Entry 6L59 (X-ray diffraction, 2.25 A resolution); this record covers chains A and B.

# Chain A
Molecule: Isocitrate dehydrogenase [NAD] subunit alpha, mitochondrial
Source organism: Homo sapiens
Notes: EC 1.1.1.41
UniProtKB: P50213 (IDH3A_HUMAN); residues 1-339 here correspond to UniProt positions 28-366 (UniProt number = residue number + 27)
Sequence (342 residues; each row starts with the number of its first residue; numbers below 1 keep their minus sign (Met-2 is residue -2)):
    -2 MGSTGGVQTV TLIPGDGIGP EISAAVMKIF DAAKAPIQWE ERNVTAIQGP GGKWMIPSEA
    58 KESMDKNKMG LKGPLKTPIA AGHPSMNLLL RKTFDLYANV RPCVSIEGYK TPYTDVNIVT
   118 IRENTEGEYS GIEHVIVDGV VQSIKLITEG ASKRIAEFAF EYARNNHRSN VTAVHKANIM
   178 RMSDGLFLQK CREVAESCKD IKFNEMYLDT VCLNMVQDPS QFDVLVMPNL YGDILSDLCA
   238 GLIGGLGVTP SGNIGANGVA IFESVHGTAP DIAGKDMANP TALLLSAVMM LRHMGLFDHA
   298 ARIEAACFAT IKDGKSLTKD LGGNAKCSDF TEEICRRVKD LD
Unresolved in the structure: -2 to 3, 46-50, 75-80
Sequence notes: initiating methionine (-2); expression tag (-1 to 0)
Swiss-Prot annotation at these positions:
  - binding site (substrate): Arg88, Arg98, Arg119
  - binding site (Mg(2+)): Asp206, Asp230, Asp234
  - site (Critical for catalysis): Tyr126, Lys173
  - modified residue: Lys50 (N6-succinyllysine), Thr74 (Phosphothreonine), Lys196 (N6-acetyllysine), Lys316 (N6-acetyllysine), Lys323 (N6-succinyllysine)
Metal / ion sites: Mg2+: Asp230, Asp234 (shared with Asp215(B) of chain B)
Small-molecule neighbours: ATP (adenosine-5'-triphosphate): Ile15, His263, Gly264, Thr265, Ala266, Pro267, Asp268, Ile269, Ala275, Asn276, Asp317
What the authors report for this chain:
  - binding site for ATP: Gly264, Thr265, Asp268, Asn276
  - conformationally variable residues (side-chain flip): Tyr126

# Chain B
Molecule: Isocitrate dehydrogenase [NAD] subunit gamma, mitochondrial
Source organism: Homo sapiens
UniProtKB: P51553 (IDH3G_HUMAN); residues 1-354 here correspond to UniProt positions 40-393 (UniProt number = residue number + 39)
Sequence (357 residues; numbered -2 to 354; the number before each row is that of its first residue; numbers below 1 keep their minus sign (Met-2 is residue -2)):
    -2 MGSFSEQTIP PSAKYGGRHT VTMIPGDGIG PELMLHVKSV FRHACVPVDF EEVHVSSNAD
    58 EEDIRNAIMA IRRNRVALKG NIETNHNLPP SHKSRNNILR TSLDLYANVI HCKSLPGVVT
   118 RHKDIDILIV RENTEGEYSS LEHESVAGVV ESLKIITKAK SLRIAEYAFK LAQESGRKKV
   178 TAVHKANIMK LGDGLFLQCC REVAARYPQI TFENMIVDNT TMQLVSRPQQ FDVMVMPNLY
   238 GNIVNNVCAG LVGGPGLVAG ANYGHVYAVF ETATRNTGKS IANKNIANPT ATLLASCMML
   298 DHLKLHSYAT SIRKAVLASM DNENMHTPDI GGQGTTSEAI QDVIRHIRVI NGRAVEA
Unresolved in the structure: -2 to 14, 346-354
Sequence notes: initiating methionine (-2); expression tag (-1 to 0)
Swiss-Prot annotation at these positions:
  - binding site (citrate): Thr81, Asn94
  - binding site (substrate): Arg97, Arg128, Asp215
  - binding site (Mn(2+)): Asp215
  - binding site (ADP): Asn273, Thr274, Asn285
Metal / ion sites: Mg2+ site 1: Asn78, Arg272 (together with citric acid); Mg2+ site 2: Asp215 (shared with Asp230(A), Asp234(A) of chain A)
Small-molecule neighbours: ATP (adenosine-5'-triphosphate): Ile26, Leu30, Pro252, Gly253, Asn273, Thr274, Gly275, Lys276, Ser277, Ile278, Ala284, Asn285, Asp326
What the authors report for this chain:
  - binding site for citric acid: Tyr135
  - binding site for ATP: Thr274, Gly275, Lys276, Ser277, Asn285

# How chain A and chain B interact
Contacting residue pairs (108):
  Pro109(A) - Arg118(B)  hydrogen bond (backbone-side chain)
  Tyr110(A) - Arg118(B)
  Tyr110(A) - His119(B)  hydrogen bond
  Tyr110(A) - Val222(B)
  Tyr110(A) - Leu248(B)
  Glu125(A) - Met186(B)
  Tyr126(A) - Lys182(B)
  Tyr126(A) - Ile185(B)  hydrophobic
  Glu130(A) - Met186(B)
  Glu130(A) - Lys187(B)  hydrogen bond (side chain-backbone)
  Glu130(A) - Leu188(B)  hydrogen bond (side chain-backbone)
  Glu130(A) - Gly189(B)  hydrogen bond (side chain-backbone)
  Gly136(A) - Thr154(B)
  Gly136(A) - Lys155(B)  hydrogen bond (backbone-backbone)
  Val137(A) - Ile153(B)
  Val137(A) - Thr154(B)
  Val138(A) - Lys151(B)
  Val138(A) - Ile152(B)
  Val138(A) - Ile153(B)  hydrogen bond (backbone-backbone)
  Val138(A) - Leu188(B)
  Val138(A) - Gly189(B)
  Val138(A) - Leu192(B)  hydrophobic
  Gln139(A) - Leu150(B)
  Gln139(A) - Lys151(B)
  Gln139(A) - Ile152(B)
  Ser140(A) - Ser149(B)
  Ser140(A) - Leu150(B)
  Ser140(A) - Lys151(B)  hydrogen bond (backbone-backbone)
  Ser140(A) - Met186(B)
  Ile141(A) - Glu148(B)
  Ile141(A) - Ser149(B)
  Lys142(A) - Val147(B)
  Lys142(A) - Glu148(B)
  Lys142(A) - Ser149(B)  hydrogen bond (backbone-backbone)
  Leu143(A) - Val146(B)  hydrophobic
  Leu143(A) - Val147(B)
  Ile144(A) - Val146(B)
  Ile144(A) - Val147(B)  hydrogen bond (backbone-backbone)
  Thr145(A) - Gly145(B)
  Glu146(A) - Gly145(B)  hydrogen bond (backbone-backbone)
  His172(A) - His83(B)
  Lys173(A) - Tyr135(B)
  Lys173(A) - Asn239(B)  hydrogen bond
  Ala174(A) - His83(B)
  Asn175(A) - Thr81(B)
  Asn175(A) - His83(B)
  Ile176(A) - Ser91(B)
  Ile176(A) - Glu134(B)
  Ile176(A) - Tyr135(B)  hydrophobic
  Met177(A) - Glu134(B)
  Met177(A) - Glu139(B)
  Met177(A) - Ser149(B)
  Arg178(A) - Thr81(B)
  Arg178(A) - Asn82(B)
  Arg178(A) - His83(B)
  Arg178(A) - Leu85(B)  hydrogen bond (side chain-backbone)
  Arg178(A) - Pro86(B)  hydrogen bond (side chain-backbone)
  Arg178(A) - Pro87(B)
  Arg178(A) - His89(B)  hydrogen bond (side chain-backbone)
  Arg178(A) - Glu139(B)  hydrogen bond (backbone-side chain)
  Met179(A) - Pro87(B)  hydrophobic
  Met179(A) - Glu139(B)  hydrogen bond (backbone-side chain)
  Met179(A) - His140(B)
  Met179(A) - Glu141(B)
  Met179(A) - Val147(B)
  Ser180(A) - Glu139(B)  hydrogen bond
  Ser180(A) - Val147(B)
  Ser180(A) - Ser149(B)
  Leu183(A) - Gly145(B)
  Leu185(A) - His83(B)
  Arg189(A) - His83(B)
  Arg189(A) - Asn84(B)  hydrogen bond
  Glu202(A) - His83(B)  salt bridge
  Tyr204(A) - Thr81(B)  hydrogen bond (side chain-backbone)
  Tyr204(A) - His83(B)  hydrogen bond
  Leu205(A) - Ile240(B)  hydrophobic
  Asp206(A) - Asn239(B)  hydrogen bond
  Asp206(A) - Asn243(B)
  Cys209(A) - Ile240(B)  hydrophobic
  Leu210(A) - Asn243(B)
  Leu210(A) - Gly247(B)
  Leu210(A) - Pro252(B)  hydrophobic
  Leu210(A) - Asn273(B)
  Val213(A) - Arg118(B)
  Val213(A) - Val222(B)  hydrophobic
  Val213(A) - Val244(B)
  Val213(A) - Gly247(B)
  Val213(A) - Leu248(B)
  Gln214(A) - Arg118(B)  hydrogen bond (backbone-side chain)
  Gln214(A) - Gly247(B)
  Gln214(A) - Gly250(B)
  Gln214(A) - Gly251(B)
  Tyr228(A) - Leu236(B)  hydrophobic
  Asp230(A) - Lys182(B)  salt bridge
  Asp230(A) - Ile185(B)
  Asp230(A) - Asp215(B)
  Ile231(A) - Val214(B)  hydrophobic
  Ile231(A) - Asp215(B)
  Ile231(A) - Thr218(B)
  Ile231(A) - Ile240(B)  hydrophobic
  Asp234(A) - Asp215(B)
  Asp234(A) - Met219(B)
  Leu235(A) - Thr218(B)
  Leu235(A) - Val222(B)  hydrophobic
  Gly238(A) - Met219(B)
  Gly238(A) - Val222(B)
  Leu239(A) - Val222(B)  hydrophobic
  Leu243(A) - Met219(B)  hydrophobic
Interface residues without a listed pair, chain A (48 interface residues in all): Val132, Thr207, Pro216, Leu227
Interface residues without a listed pair, chain B (53 interface residues in all): Asn94, Ala246, Thr271

# Summary
Chain A and chain B form an interface of 48 and 53 residues respectively; the contacts include 23 hydrogen
bonds and 2 salt bridges. Polar contacts include Glu202(A)-His83(B), Asp230(A)-Lys182(B) and
Pro109(A)-Arg118(B). From the paper: a binding site for ATP at Gly264(A), Thr265(A) and Thr274(B) among
others; a binding site for citric acid at Tyr135(B).
Here chain A is Isocitrate dehydrogenase [NAD] subunit alpha, mitochondrial and chain B is Isocitrate
dehydrogenase [NAD] subunit gamma, mitochondrial, both from Homo sapiens. Entry 6L59 (Crystal structure of the
alpha gamma heterodimer of human IDH3 in complex with CIT, Mg and ...) was determined by X-ray diffraction
together with 6L57 from the same study.
